4EKC - chains A and B; structure by X-ray diffraction, 7.40 A resolution (low resolution: residue-level contacts below are approximate; hydrogen-bond / salt-bridge calls are withheld).

[Chain A]
Protein: Guanine nucleotide-binding protein G(q) subunit alpha
Source organism: Mus musculus
Notes: EC 3.6.5.1
Reference sequence: P21279 (GNAQ_MOUSE); numbering as in UniProt (aligned over 18-359)
Chain sequence (347 residues; row label = number of the first residue in the row):
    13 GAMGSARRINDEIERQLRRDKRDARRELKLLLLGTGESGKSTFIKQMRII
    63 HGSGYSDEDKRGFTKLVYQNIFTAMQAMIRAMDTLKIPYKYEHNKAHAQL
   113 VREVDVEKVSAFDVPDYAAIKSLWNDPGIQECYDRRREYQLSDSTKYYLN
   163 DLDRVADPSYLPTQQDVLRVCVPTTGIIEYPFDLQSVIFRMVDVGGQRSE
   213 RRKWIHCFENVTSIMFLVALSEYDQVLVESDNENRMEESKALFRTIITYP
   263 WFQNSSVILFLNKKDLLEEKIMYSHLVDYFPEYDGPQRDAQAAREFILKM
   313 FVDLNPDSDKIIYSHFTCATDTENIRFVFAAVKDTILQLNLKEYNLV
Not modelled in the structure: 13-36, 354-359
Differences from the reference sequence: expression tag (13-17); engineered mutation Asp125 (Glu in P21279), Val126 (Asn in P21279), Asp128 (Tyr in P21279), Tyr129 (Val in P21279), Ala130 (Asp in P21279), Cys183 (Arg in P21279)
UniProt features mapped onto this chain:
  - region: Lys41 to Thr54 (G1 motif), Asp178 to Val182, Val184 to Thr186 (G2 motif), Phe201 to Arg210 (G3 motif), Ile270 to Asp277 (G4 motif), Thr329 to Thr334 (G5 motif)
  - binding site (GTP): Ser50, Gly51, Lys52, Ser53, Thr54, Ser156, Leu180, Arg181, Asn274, Lys275, Asp277, Ala331
  - binding site (Mg(2+)): Ser53, Thr186
  - modified residue: Gln209 (5-glutamyl histamine)
  - mutagenesis: His218 (H218A: Reduced ability to activate phospholipase PLCB3)
What the authors report for this chain:
  - self-association interface (contacts with another copy of this molecule): His105, His109
  - mutagenesis - R183C: unchanged binding to Regulator of G-protein signaling 2 (chain B)
  - mutagenesis - E119A/K120A (3-fold): increased catalytic activity with Regulator of G-protein signaling 2 (chain B)
  - mutagenesis - L78V, R214K: unchanged catalytic activity with Regulator of G-protein signaling 2 (chain B)
  - mutagenesis - Q81S: decreased catalytic activity with Regulator of G-protein signaling 2 (chain B)
  - specificity-determining residues: Pro185 (proposed by the authors, not directly observed)

[Chain B]
Protein: Regulator of G-protein signaling 2
Source organism: Homo sapiens
Notes: fragment: RGS domain
Reference sequence: P41220 (RGS2_HUMAN); residues 72-203 here = UniProt positions 72-203
Chain sequence (137 residues; numbered 67 to 203; the number before each row is that of its first residue):
    67 GEFGSPSPEEAQLWSEAFDELLASKYGLAAFRAFLKSEFCEENIEFWLAC
   117 EDFKKTKSPQKLSSKARKIYTDFIEKEAPKEINIDFQTKTLIAQNIQEAT
   167 SGCFTTAQKRVYSLMENNSYPRFLESEFYQDLCKKPQ
Not modelled in the structure: 67-72, 201-203
Differences from the reference sequence: expression tag (67-71)
UniProt features mapped onto this chain:
  - region: Leu79 to Cys116 (Necessary to inhibit protein synthesis)
  - natural variant: Gln78 (Q78H: Found in hypertensive patients), Ala99 (A99G: No effect on down-regulation of angiotensin-activated signaling pathway), Ile110 (I110V: No effect on down-regulation of angiotensin-activated signaling pathway), Arg188 (R188H: Decreased down-regulation of angiotensin-activated signaling pathway), Gln196 (Q196R: No effect on down-regulation of angiotensin-activated signaling pathway)
  - mutagenesis: Leu79 (L79A: Near loss of EIF2B5 binding and inhibition of in vitro translation; when associated with E-86; L-87; S-90; K-102; F-105; I-110; E-111 and L-114), Glu86 (E86A: Near loss of EIF2B5 binding and inhibition of in vitro translation; when associated with L-79; L-87; S-90; K-102; F-105; I-110; E-111 and L-114), Leu87 (L87A: Near loss of EIF2B5 binding and inhibition of in vitro translation; when associated with L-79; E-86; S-90; K-102; F-105; I-110; E-111 and L-114), Ser90 (S90A: Near loss of EIF2B5 binding and inhibition of in vitro translation; when associated with L-79; E-86; L-87; K-102; F-105; I-110; E-111 and L-114), Lys102 (K102A: Near loss of EIF2B5 binding and inhibition of in vitro translation; when associated with L-79; E-86; L-87; S-90; F-105; I-110; E-111 and L-114), Phe105 (F105A: Near loss of EIF2B5 binding and inhibition of in vitro translation; when associated with L-79; E-86; L-87; S-90; K-102; I-110; E-111 and L-114), Cys106 (C106S: Changes specificity and confers GNAI1 binding; when associated with D-184. Strongly increases affinity for GNAI1 and GNAI3; when associated with D-184 and K-191), Ile110 (I110A: Near loss of EIF2B5 binding and inhibition of in vitro translation; when associated with L-79; E-86; L-87; S-90; K-102; F-105; E-111 and L-114), Glu111 (E111A: Near loss of EIF2B5 binding and inhibition of in vitro translation; when associated with L-79; E-86; L-87; S-90; K-102; F-105; I-110 and L-114), Leu114 (L114A: Near loss of EIF2B5 binding and inhibition of in vitro translation; when associated with L-79; E-86; L-87; S-90; K-102; F-105; I-110 and E-111), Asn149 (N149A: Decreases GTPase accelerating function but has no effect on translation inhibitory activity, suggesting that its role in translation is independent of its effects on G proteins), Asn184 (N184D: Changes specificity and confers GNAI1 binding; when associated with D-184. Strongly increases affinity for GNAI1 and GNAI3; when associated with S-106 and K-191), 1 further mutagenesis entry in UniProt
What the authors report for this chain:
  - mutagenesis - K175A, E182A: unchanged binding to Guanine nucleotide-binding protein G(q) subunit alpha (chain A)
  - specificity-determining residues: Ser179, Asn183
  - specificity-determining residues: Cys106, Asn184 (proposed by the authors, not directly observed)
  - mutagenesis - K175A, E182A: unchanged catalytic activity with Guanine nucleotide-binding protein G(q) subunit alpha (chain A)

[Interface between chain A and chain B]
Pairs across the interface (32):
  Lys77(A) - Glu182(B)
  Leu78(A) - Asn183(B)
  Gln81(A) - Asn183(B)
  Asp117(A) - Lys175(B)
  Glu119(A) - Lys175(B)
  Glu119(A) - Ser179(B)
  Val184(A) - Asn183(B)
  Val184(A) - Asn184(B)
  Pro185(A) - Leu180(B)
  Pro185(A) - Asn184(B)
  Thr186(A) - Asn184(B)
  Thr187(A) - Cys106(B)
  Thr187(A) - Glu108(B)
  Thr187(A) - Asn109(B)
  Thr187(A) - Asn184(B)
  Gly188(A) - Glu104(B)
  Ile189(A) - Glu104(B)
  Ile190(A) - Glu104(B)
  Gln209(A) - Asn149(B)
  Ser211(A) - Glu147(B)
  Ser211(A) - Asn149(B)
  Glu212(A) - Glu108(B)
  Glu212(A) - Asn149(B)
  Arg214(A) - Pro145(B)
  Lys215(A) - Phe105(B)
  Lys215(A) - Cys106(B)
  Lys215(A) - Glu108(B)
  His218(A) - Phe105(B)
  Val240(A) - Asp151(B)
  Val240(A) - Phe152(B)
  Glu241(A) - Phe152(B)
  Asp243(A) - Phe152(B)
Also at the interface, not in a pair above, chain A (24 interface residues in all): Arg60, Tyr192, Ser242
Also at the interface, not in a pair above, chain B (22 interface residues in all): Lys146, Ile148, Tyr178, Ser185, Arg188, Glu191
Interface features reported in the paper:
  - hot spots on chain B (mutagenesis) - S179D (60-fold), S179K (13- and 8-fold), S179N (2-fold), N183A (5.5 fold), N183K (26-fold): decreased binding to Guanine nucleotide-binding protein G(q) subunit alpha (chain A)
  - hot spots on chain B (mutagenesis) - S179D (50-fold), S179K (8-fold), S179N (2-fold), N183A (2-fold), N183K (8-fold): decreased catalytic activity with Guanine nucleotide-binding protein G(q) subunit alpha (chain A)
  - hot spots on chain B (mutagenesis) - S179M, N183F (2-fold): increased binding to Guanine nucleotide-binding protein G(q) subunit alpha (chain A)
  - hot spots on chain B (mutagenesis) - S179M, N183F (10-fold): increased catalytic activity with Guanine nucleotide-binding protein G(q) subunit alpha (chain A)

[Summary]
Chain A and chain B form an interface of 24 and 22 residues respectively. The paper reports that S179D, S179K
and S179N of chain B, among others, reduce binding to Guanine nucleotide-binding protein G(q) subunit alpha
(chain A); specificity determinants Pro185(A) and Ser179(B) among others; 14 substitutions were tested in all.
Chain A is Guanine nucleotide-binding protein G(q) subunit alpha (Mus musculus) and chain B is Regulator of
G-protein signaling 2 (Homo sapiens); the structure, Structure of human regulator of G protein signaling 2
(RGS2) in complex with murine Galpha-q(R183C), was determined by X-ray diffraction, deposited together with
4EKD.
